Entry 7U33 (X-ray diffraction, 2.60 A resolution); this record covers chain A.

Chain A:
Molecule: Glycogen synthase kinase-3 beta
Organism: Homo sapiens
Notes: EC 2.7.11.26, 2.7.11.1
UniProtKB: P49841 (GSK3B_HUMAN); residue numbers follow UniProt; this construct covers 35-385
Sequence (351 residues; each row starts with the number of its first residue):
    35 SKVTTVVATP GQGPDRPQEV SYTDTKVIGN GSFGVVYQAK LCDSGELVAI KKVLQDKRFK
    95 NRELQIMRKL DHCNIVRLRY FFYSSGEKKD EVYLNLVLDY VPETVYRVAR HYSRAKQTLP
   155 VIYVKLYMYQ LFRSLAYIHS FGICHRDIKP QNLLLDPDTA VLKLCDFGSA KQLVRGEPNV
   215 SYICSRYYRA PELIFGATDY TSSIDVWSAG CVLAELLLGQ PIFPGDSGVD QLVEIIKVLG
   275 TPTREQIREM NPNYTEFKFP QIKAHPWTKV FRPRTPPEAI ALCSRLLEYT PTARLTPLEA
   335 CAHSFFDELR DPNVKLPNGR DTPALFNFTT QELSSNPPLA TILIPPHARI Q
Not modelled in the structure: 35
Residues lining bound ligands: L7R (3-[2-amino-5-(4-fluorophenyl)pyrimidin-4-yl]-N,N-dimethylazetidine-1-sulfonamide): I62, F67, V70, A83, K85, V110, L132, D133, Y134, V135, P136, E137, T138, R141, N186, L188, C199, D200
UniProt features mapped onto this chain:
  - active site: D181 (Proton acceptor)
  - binding site (ATP): I62 to V70, K85
  - modified residue: Y216 (Phosphotyrosine)
  - mutagenesis: K85 to K86 (Abolished serine/threonine-protein kinase activity), R96 (R96A: Prevents the phosphorylation of phosphate-primed glycogen synthase), L128 (L128A: Abolishes activity toward AXIN1)
Reported in the primary citation:
  - specificity-determining residues: L132, P136 (proposed by the authors, not directly observed)

In short:
Ligands of chain A: compound L7R. Curated annotation (UniProt) lists active-site residue D181, 10 ATP-binding
residues and 4 mutagenesis sites. The paper reports specificity determinants L132 and P136.
Chain A is Glycogen synthase kinase-3 beta (Homo sapiens); the structure, Crystal structure of human GSK3B in
complex with ARN9133, was determined by X-ray diffraction (same publication as 7U2Z, 7U31 and 7U36).
